7XT7 - chains B and P of the 35 polymer chains in the assembly; structure by electron microscopy, 4.20 A resolution (low resolution: residue-level contacts below are approximate; hydrogen-bond / salt-bridge calls are withheld).

Chain B:
Protein: DNA-directed RNA polymerase subunit beta
Organism: Komagataella phaffii
Notes: EC 2.7.7.6
Reference sequence: C4QZQ7 (C4QZQ7_KOMPG); residues 1-1227 here = UniProt positions 1-1227
Amino-acid sequence (1227 residues; numbered 1 to 1227; the number before each row is that of its first residue):
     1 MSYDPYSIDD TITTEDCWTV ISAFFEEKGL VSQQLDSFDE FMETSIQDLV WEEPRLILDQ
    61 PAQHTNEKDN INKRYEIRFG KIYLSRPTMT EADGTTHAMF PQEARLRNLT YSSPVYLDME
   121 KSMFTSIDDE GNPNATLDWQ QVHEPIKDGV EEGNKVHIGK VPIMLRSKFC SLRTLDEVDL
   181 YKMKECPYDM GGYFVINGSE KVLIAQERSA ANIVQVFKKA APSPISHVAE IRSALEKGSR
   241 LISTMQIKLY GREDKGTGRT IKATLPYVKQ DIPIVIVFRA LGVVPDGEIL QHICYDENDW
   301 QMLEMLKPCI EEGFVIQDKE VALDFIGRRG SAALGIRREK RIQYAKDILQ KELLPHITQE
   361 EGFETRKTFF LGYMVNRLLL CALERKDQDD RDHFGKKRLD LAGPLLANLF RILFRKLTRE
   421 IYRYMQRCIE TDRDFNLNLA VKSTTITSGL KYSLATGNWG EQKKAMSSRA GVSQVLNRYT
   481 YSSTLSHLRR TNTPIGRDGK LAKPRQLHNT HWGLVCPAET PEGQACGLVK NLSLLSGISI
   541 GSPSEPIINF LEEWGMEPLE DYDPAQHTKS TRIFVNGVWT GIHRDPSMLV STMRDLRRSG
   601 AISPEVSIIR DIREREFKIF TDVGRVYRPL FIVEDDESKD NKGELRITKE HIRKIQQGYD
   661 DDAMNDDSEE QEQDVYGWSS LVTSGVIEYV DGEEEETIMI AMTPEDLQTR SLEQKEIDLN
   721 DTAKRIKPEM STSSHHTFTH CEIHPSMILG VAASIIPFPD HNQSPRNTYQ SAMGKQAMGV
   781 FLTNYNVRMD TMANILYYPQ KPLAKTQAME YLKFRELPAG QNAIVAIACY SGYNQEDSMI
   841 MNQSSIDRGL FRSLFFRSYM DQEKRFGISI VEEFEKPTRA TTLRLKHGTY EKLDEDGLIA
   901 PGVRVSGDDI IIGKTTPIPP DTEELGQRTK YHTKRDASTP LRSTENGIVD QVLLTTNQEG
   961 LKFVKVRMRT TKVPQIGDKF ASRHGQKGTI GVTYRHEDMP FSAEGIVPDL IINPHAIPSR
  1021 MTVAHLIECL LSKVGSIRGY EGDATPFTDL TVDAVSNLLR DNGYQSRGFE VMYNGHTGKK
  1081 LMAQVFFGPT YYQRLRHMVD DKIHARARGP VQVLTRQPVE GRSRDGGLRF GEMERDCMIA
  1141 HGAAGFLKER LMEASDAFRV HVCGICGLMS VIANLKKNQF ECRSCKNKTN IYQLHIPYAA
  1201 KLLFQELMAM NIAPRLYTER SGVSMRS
Unresolved in the structure: 1-8, 65-68, 129-152, 663-674, 710-719, 1223-1227
Metal / ion sites: Zn2+: Cys1163, Cys1166, Cys1182, Cys1185

Chain P:
Molecule: 19-nt RNA strand
Sequence (19 nucleotides; each row starts with the number of its first residue; numbers below 1 keep their minus sign (G-7 is residue -7)):
    -7 GACCCGGGUG UUUUCCCCA
Metal / ion sites: Mg2+: C10, A11 (shared with 2 residues of chain A)

How chain B and chain P interact:
Contacting residue pairs - 20 pairs, chain B then chain P:
  Gly471(B) - U6(P)
  Gln474(B) - U6(P)
  Gln474(B) - C7(P)
  Arg490(B) - C8(P)
  Gln776(B) - C8(P)
  Gln776(B) - C9(P)
  Arg879(B) - C-3(P)
  Lys886(B) - C-3(P)
  Lys886(B) - G-1(P)
  Lys886(B) - G0(P)
  His887(B) - C-3(P)
  His887(B) - G-2(P)
  His887(B) - G-1(P)
  Lys979(B) - C9(P)
  Lys979(B) - C10(P)
  Lys987(B) - C10(P)
  His1097(B) - C8(P)
  His1097(B) - C9(P)
  Arg1124(B) - U1(P)
  Arg1124(B) - G2(P)
Other interface residues (no listed pair), chain B (17 interface residues in all): Ala470, Ala772, Arg884, Leu885, Asp936, Val1119
Other interface residues (no listed pair), chain P (12 interface residues in all): U5

In short:
17 residues of chain B and 12 residues of chain P are in contact. C10(P) and A11(P) coordinate Mg2+.
Cys1163(B), Cys1166(B), Cys1182(B) and Cys1185(B) form the Zn2+ site.
Chain B is DNA-directed RNA polymerase subunit beta (Komagataella phaffii) and chain P is a 19-nt RNA strand;
the structure, RNA polymerase II elongation complex transcribing a nucleosome (EC49B), was determined by
electron microscopy together with 7XN7, 7XSE, 7XSX, 7XSZ, 7XTD and 7XTI from the same study.
